6Q02 - chains A and T of the 3 polymer chains in the assembly; structure by X-ray diffraction, 2.09 A resolution.

# Chain A
Molecule: DNA polymerase eta
Organism: Homo sapiens
Notes: EC 2.7.7.7
UniProt: Q9Y253 (POLH_HUMAN); numbering as in UniProt (aligned over 1-432)
Amino-acid sequence (435 residues; each row starts with the number of its first residue; numbers below 1 keep their minus sign (Gly-2 is residue -2)):
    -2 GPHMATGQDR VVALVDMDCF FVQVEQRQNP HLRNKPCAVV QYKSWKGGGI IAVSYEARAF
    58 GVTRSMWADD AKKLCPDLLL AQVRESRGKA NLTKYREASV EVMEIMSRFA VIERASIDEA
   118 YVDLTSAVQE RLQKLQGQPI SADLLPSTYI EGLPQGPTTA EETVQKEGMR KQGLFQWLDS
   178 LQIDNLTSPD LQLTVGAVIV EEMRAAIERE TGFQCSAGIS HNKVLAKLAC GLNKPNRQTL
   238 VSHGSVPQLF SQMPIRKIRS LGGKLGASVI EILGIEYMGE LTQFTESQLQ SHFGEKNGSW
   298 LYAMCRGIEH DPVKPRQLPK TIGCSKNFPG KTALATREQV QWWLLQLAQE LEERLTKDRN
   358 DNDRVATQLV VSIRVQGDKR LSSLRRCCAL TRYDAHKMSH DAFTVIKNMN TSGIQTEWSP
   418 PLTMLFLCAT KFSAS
Unresolved in the structure: -2, 156-159
Differences from the reference sequence: expression tag (-2 to 0); engineered mutation Met406 (Cys in Q9Y253)
Metal / ion sites: Mg2+ site 1: Asp13, Met14, Asp115 (together with DZ4); Mg2+ site 2: Asp13, Asp115, Glu116 (together with DZ4) (shared with 1 residue of chain P)
Small-molecule neighbours: DZ4 (2'-deoxy-5'-O-[(R)-hydroxy{[(R)-hydroxy(phosphonooxy)phosphoryl]amino}phosphoryl]adenosine): Asp13, Met14, Asp15, Cys16, Phe17, Phe18, Ile48, Ala49, Tyr52, Arg55, Arg61, Ile114, Asp115, Glu116, Lys231
UniProt features mapped onto this chain:
  - binding site (Mg(2+)): Asp13, Met14, Asp115, Glu116
  - binding site (Mn(2+)): Asp13, Met14, Asp115, Glu116
  - binding site (a 2'-deoxyribonucleoside 5'-triphosphate): Arg61
  - natural variant: Val37 (deletion: In XPV), Leu75 (deletion: In XPV), Arg93 (R93P: In XPV), Arg111 (R111H: In XPV), Thr122 (T122P: In XPV), Gly153 (G153D: In a breast cancer sample), Thr191 (T191P: In XPV), Gly263 (G263V: In XPV), Val266 (V266D: In XPV), Gly295 (G295R: In XPV), Arg361 (R361S: In XPV)
  - mutagenesis: Tyr52 (Y52A/F: Reduces DNA polymerase activity; Y52E: Reduces DNA polymerase activity. Increases fidelity of replication and reduces translesion bypass), Arg61 (R61A: Reduces enzymatic activity by two-thirds), Ser62 (S62G: Increased DNA polymerase activity and translesion bypass compared to wild-type), Ala68 (A68S/V: Severe reduction in thymine dimer translesion bypass), Asn324 to Pro326 (Reduces binding to chromatin and to monoubiquitinated PCNA. Abolishes binding to monoubiquitinated PCNA; when associated with 705-E--H-713 Del)
Reported in the primary citation:
  - catalytic residues: Asp13, Asp115, Glu116
  - binding site for DZ4: Phe18
  - binding site for DNA template containing a cytarabin (AraC) residue (chain T): Asn324

# Chain T
Molecule: DNA template containing a cytarabin (AraC) residue
Sequence (12 nucleotides; row label = number of the first residue in the row):
     1 CATXACAGTG CG
Unresolved in the structure: 1
Modified positions: CAR (cytosine arabinose-5'-phosphate) at position 4
Small-molecule neighbours: DZ4 (2'-deoxy-5'-O-[(R)-hydroxy{[(R)-hydroxy(phosphonooxy)phosphoryl]amino}phosphoryl]adenosine): DT3, CAR_4, DA5

# Chain A / chain T interface
Contacting residue pairs (38):
  Gln38(A) - CAR_4(T)  base contact
  Gln38(A) - DA5(T)  sugar contact
  Tyr39(A) - CAR_4(T)  phosphate contact
  Tyr39(A) - DA5(T)  hydrogen bond to the phosphate
  Trp42(A) - DA2(T)  stacking on the base
  Ile47(A) - DT3(T)  base contact
  Ile48(A) - DT3(T)  base contact
  Ser62(A) - DT3(T)  base contact
  Trp64(A) - DA2(T)  phosphate contact
  Trp64(A) - DT3(T)  sugar contact
  Lys86(A) - DC6(T)  salt bridge to the phosphate
  Leu89(A) - DA5(T)  phosphate contact
  Leu89(A) - DC6(T)  phosphate contact
  Arg93(A) - DC6(T)  salt bridge to the phosphate
  Arg93(A) - DA7(T)  salt bridge to the phosphate
  Lys311(A) - DT9(T)  phosphate contact
  Arg313(A) - DG8(T)  sugar contact
  Arg313(A) - DT9(T)  salt bridge to the phosphate
  Pro316(A) - DG8(T)  phosphate contact
  Lys317(A) - DG8(T)  hydrogen bond to the phosphate
  Lys317(A) - DT9(T)  salt bridge to the phosphate
  Thr318(A) - DA7(T)  sugar contact
  Thr318(A) - DG8(T)  hydrogen bond to the phosphate
  Ile319(A) - DA7(T)  phosphate contact
  Gly320(A) - DC6(T)  sugar contact
  Gly320(A) - DA7(T)  hydrogen bond to the phosphate
  Cys321(A) - DC6(T)  phosphate contact
  Ser322(A) - DA5(T)  sugar contact
  Ser322(A) - DC6(T)  hydrogen bond to the phosphate
  Lys323(A) - DA5(T)  salt bridge to the phosphate
  Asn324(A) - CAR_4(T)  hydrogen bond to the sugar
  Asn324(A) - DA5(T)  hydrogen bond to the phosphate
  Pro326(A) - DA2(T)  sugar contact
  Pro326(A) - CAR_4(T)  phosphate contact
  Gly327(A) - DA2(T)  hydrogen bond to the phosphate
  Thr329(A) - DA2(T)  base contact
  Arg351(A) - DC6(T)  salt bridge to the phosphate
  Arg351(A) - DA7(T)  salt bridge to the phosphate
Interface residues without a listed pair, chain A (29 interface residues in all): Arg61, Ala87, Arg111, Glu347

# In short
29 residues of chain A and 8 residues of chain T are in contact; the contacts include 8 hydrogen bonds, 8 salt
bridges and 1 aromatic stacking contact. Polar contacts include Asn324(A)-CAR_4(T), Tyr39(A)-DA5(T) and
Lys317(A)-DG8(T). From the paper: catalytic residues Asp13(A), Asp115(A) and Glu116(A); a binding site for DZ4
at Phe18(A).
Here chain A is DNA polymerase eta (Homo sapiens) and chain T is DNA template containing a cytarabin (AraC)
residue. Entry 6Q02 (Polymerase Eta-catalyzed insertion of the mismatched A opposite template cytarabine
(AraC) residue) was determined by X-ray diffraction (same publication as 6PZ3).
